7ML0 - chains T and 7 of the 28 polymer chains in the assembly; structure by electron microscopy, 3.00 A resolution.

[Chain T]
Molecule: template strand DNA
Sequence (66 nucleotides; each row starts with the number of its first residue):
    99 ATGTACAAAC ACACATCAAA GGTTTATAGA TACATTGAAA CTTTTATATA CGCGCCTTTT
   159 TTTTTT

[Chain 7]
Molecule: General transcription and DNA repair factor IIH helicase subunit XPB
Organism: Saccharomyces cerevisiae
Notes: EC 3.6.4.12
UniProt: Q00578 (RAD25_YEAST); residue numbers follow UniProt; this construct covers 1-843
Chain sequence (843 residues; each row starts with the number of its first residue):
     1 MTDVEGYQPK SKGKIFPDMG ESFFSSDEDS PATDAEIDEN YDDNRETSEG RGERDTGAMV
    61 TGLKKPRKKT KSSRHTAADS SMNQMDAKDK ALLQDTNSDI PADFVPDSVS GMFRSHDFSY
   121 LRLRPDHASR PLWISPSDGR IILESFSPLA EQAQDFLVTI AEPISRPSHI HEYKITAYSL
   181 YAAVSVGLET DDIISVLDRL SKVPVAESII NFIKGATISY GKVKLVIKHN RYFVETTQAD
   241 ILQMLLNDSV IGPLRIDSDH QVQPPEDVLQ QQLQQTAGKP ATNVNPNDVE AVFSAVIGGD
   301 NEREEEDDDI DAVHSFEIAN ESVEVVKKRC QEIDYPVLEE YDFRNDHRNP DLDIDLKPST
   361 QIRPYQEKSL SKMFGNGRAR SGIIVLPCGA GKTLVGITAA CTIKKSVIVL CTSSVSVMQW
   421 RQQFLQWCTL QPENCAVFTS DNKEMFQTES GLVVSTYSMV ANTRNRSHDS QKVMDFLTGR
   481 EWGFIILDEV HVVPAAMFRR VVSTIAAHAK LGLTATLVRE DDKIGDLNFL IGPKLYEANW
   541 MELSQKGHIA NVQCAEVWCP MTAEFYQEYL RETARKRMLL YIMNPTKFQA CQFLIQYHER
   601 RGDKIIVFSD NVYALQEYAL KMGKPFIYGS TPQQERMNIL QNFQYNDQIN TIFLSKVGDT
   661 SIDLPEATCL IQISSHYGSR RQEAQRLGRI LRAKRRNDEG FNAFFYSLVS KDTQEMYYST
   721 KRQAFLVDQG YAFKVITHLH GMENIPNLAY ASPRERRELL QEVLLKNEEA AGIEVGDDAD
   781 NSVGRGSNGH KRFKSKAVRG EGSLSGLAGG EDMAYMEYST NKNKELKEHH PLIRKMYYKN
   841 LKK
Not modelled in the structure: 1-100, 270-301, 771-843
Curated features (UniProtKB/Swiss-Prot):
  - motif: Lys-64 to His-75 (Nuclear localization signal), Asp-488 to His-491 (DEAH box)
  - binding site (ATP): Leu-386 to Thr-393
  - modified residue: Ser-752 (Phosphoserine)

[Interface between chain T and chain 7]
Contacting residue pairs - 18 pairs, chain T then chain 7:
  DG101(T) with Arg-575(7), base contact
  DT102(T) with Arg-575(7), sugar contact
  DA103(T) with Tyr-613(7), hydrogen bond to the phosphate
  DC104(T) with Tyr-613(7), hydrogen bond to the phosphate; Lys-656(7), phosphate contact
  DA105(T) with Lys-656(7), phosphate contact; Val-657(7), hydrogen bond to the phosphate
  DA106(T) with Val-415(7), phosphate contact; Arg-464(7), hydrogen bond to the phosphate; Val-657(7), phosphate contact
  DA107(T) with Thr-439(7), phosphate contact; Arg-464(7), salt bridge to the phosphate; Asn-465(7), hydrogen bond to the phosphate; Arg-466(7), salt bridge to the phosphate
  DC108(T) with Thr-463(7), phosphate contact; Arg-464(7), phosphate contact; Asn-465(7), hydrogen bond to the phosphate; Arg-466(7), base contact
Also at the interface, not in a pair above, chain T (11 interface residues in all): DA109, DA113, DT114
Also at the interface, not in a pair above, chain 7 (14 interface residues in all): Ser-413, Gly-629, Gln-634, Ser-655

[Overview]
11 residues of chain T face 14 of chain 7 across their interface; the contacts include 6 hydrogen bonds and 2
salt bridges. Polar contacts include DA103(T)/Tyr-613(7), DC104(T)/Tyr-613(7) and DA105(T)/Val-657(7). From
UniProt: 8 ATP-binding residues on chain 7.
Here chain T is template strand DNA and chain 7 is General transcription and DNA repair factor IIH helicase
subunit XPB (Saccharomyces cerevisiae). Entry 7ML0 (RNA polymerase II pre-initiation complex (PIC1)) was
determined by electron microscopy (same publication as 7MEI, 7MK9, 7MKA, 7ML1, 7ML2, 7ML3 and 7ML4).
